Entry 8D37 (electron microscopy, 2.65 A resolution); this record covers chains A and T of the 5 polymer chains in the assembly.

# Chain A
Protein: DNA polymerase subunit gamma-1
From: Homo sapiens
Notes: EC 2.7.7.7
UniProt: P54098 (DPOG1_HUMAN); residues 1-1239 here = UniProt positions 1-1239
Chain sequence (1245 residues; row label = number of the first residue in the row):
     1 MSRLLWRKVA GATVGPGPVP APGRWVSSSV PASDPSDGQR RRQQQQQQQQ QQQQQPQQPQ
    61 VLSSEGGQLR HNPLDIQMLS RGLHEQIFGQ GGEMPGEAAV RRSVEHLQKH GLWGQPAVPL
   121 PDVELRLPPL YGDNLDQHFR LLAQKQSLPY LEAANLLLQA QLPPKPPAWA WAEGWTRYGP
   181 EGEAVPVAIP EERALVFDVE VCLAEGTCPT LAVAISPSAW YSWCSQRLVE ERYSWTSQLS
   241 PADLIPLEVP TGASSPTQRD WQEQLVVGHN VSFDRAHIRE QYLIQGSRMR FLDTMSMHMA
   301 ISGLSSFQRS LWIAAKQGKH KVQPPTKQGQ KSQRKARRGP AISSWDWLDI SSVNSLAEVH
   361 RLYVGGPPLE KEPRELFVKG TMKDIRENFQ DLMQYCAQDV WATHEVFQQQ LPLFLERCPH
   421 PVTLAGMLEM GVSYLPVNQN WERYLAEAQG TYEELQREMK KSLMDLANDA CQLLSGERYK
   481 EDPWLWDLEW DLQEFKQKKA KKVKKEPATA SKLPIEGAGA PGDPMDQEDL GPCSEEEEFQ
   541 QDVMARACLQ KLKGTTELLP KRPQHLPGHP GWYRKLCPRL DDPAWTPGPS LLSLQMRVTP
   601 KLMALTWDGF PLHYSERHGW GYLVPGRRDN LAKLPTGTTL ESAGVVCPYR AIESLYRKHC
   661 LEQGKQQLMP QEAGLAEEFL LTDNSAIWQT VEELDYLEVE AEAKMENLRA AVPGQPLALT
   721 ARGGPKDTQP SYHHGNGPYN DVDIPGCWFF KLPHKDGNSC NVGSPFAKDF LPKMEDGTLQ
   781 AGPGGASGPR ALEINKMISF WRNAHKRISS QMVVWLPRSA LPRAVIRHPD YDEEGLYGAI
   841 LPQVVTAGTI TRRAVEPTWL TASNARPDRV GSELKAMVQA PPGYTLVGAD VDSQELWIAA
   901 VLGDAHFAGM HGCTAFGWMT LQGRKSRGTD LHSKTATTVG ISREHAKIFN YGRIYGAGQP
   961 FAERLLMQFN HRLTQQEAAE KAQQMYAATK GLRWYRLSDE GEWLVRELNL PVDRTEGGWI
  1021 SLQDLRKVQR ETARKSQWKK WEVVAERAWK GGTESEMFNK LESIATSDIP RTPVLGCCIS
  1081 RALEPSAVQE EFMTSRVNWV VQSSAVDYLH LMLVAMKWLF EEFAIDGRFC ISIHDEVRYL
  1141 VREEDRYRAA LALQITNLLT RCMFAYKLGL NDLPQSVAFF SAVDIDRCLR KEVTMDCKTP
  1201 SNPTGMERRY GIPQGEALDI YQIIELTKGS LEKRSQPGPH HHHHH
Not modelled in the structure: 1-68, 252-259, 317-341, 500-529, 632-644, 664-729, 998-1048, 1236-1245
Sequence notes: expression tag (1240-1245)
Swiss-Prot annotation at these positions:
  - region: Gln-43 to Gln-55 (Does not contribute to polymerase and exonuclease enzymatic activities), Thr-858 to Asn-864 (Trigger loop)
  - motif: Val-196 to Glu-200 (Exo I), Val-267 to Arg-275 (Exo II), Tyr-395 to Thr-403 (Exo III), Val-887 to Leu-896 (Pol A), Arg-943 to Gly-958 (Pol B), His-1134 to Val-1141 (Pol C)
  - active site: Asp-198 (Exonuclease activity)
  - binding site (DNA): Ser-306, Ser-593, Lys-806, Thr-849, Thr-1094, Ser-1095
  - binding site (RNA): Arg-579, His-754, Gly-763, Lys-768, Ser-863, Arg-869
  - binding site (a 2'-deoxyribonucleoside 5'-triphosphate): Asp-890, Val-891, Ser-893, Glu-895, Arg-943, Lys-947, Tyr-951, Asp-1135
  - binding site (Mg(2+)): Asp-890, Val-891, Asp-1135
  - site (Critical for replication fidelity and mismatch recognition): Arg-853, Gln-1102
  - natural variant: Arg-3 (R3P: In PEOB1 and SANDO), Gln-55 (Q55QQ; Q55QQQ), Arg-227 (R227W: In PEOB1 and MTDPS4B), Arg-232 (R232G: In MTDPS4A; R232H: In LS), Leu-244 (L244P: In MTDPS4A), Thr-251 (T251I: In PEOB1, MTDPS4A and MTDPS4B), Gly-268 (G268A: In PEOB1), Arg-275 (R275Q: Found in a patient with epileptic encephalopathy, developmental delay and moderate intellectual disability; uncertain significance), His-277 (H277L: In PEOB1; uncertain significance), Gly-303 (G303R: In MTDPS4A), Leu-304 (L304R: In PEOB1 and SANDO; L304SANDO: In PEOB1), Ser-305 (S305R: In MTDPS4A), 52 further natural variant entries in UniProt
  - mutagenesis: Asp-198 (D198A: Abolishes exonuclease activity; when associated with A-200. Decreases polymerase exonucleolytic proofreading by 30-fold for the T:G mismatch and by 14-fold for the A:A mismatch ...), Glu-200 (E200A: Abolishes exonuclease activity; when associated with A-198. Decreases polymerase exonucleolytic proofreading by 30-fold for the T:G mismatch and by 14-fold for the A:A mismatch ...), Asp-274 (D274A: Unable to idle at the 5'-end of the nascent DNA strand. Continues DNA synthesis into double-stranded DNA past the 5'-end creating a flap structure that cannot be ligated), Lys-498 (K498C: Decreases processive DNA synthesis), Lys-499 (K499C: Decreases processive DNA synthesis), Lys-501 (K501C: Decreases processive DNA synthesis), Val-543 to Leu-558 (Markedly decreases the stimulation by POLG2, resulting in impaired processive DNA synthesis), Leu-549 (L549N: Decreases processive DNA synthesis), Leu-552 (L552N: Decreases processive DNA synthesis), Lys-553 (K553N: Decreases processive DNA synthesis), Arg-853 (R853A: Abolishes primer DNA extention in the presence of dNTPs. Impairs intrinsic polymerase processivity. Enhances exonuclease activity leading to primer DNA degradation), Asp-890 (D890N: Abolishes DNA polymerase activity), 1 further mutagenesis entry in UniProt
Disulfides: Cys-418/Cys-1077
Ion coordination: Ca2+: Asp-890, Val-891, Asp-1135 (together with 2'-deoxycytidine-5'-triphosphate)
Ligand contacts: 2'-deoxycytidine-5'-triphosphate (DCP): Arg-853, Asp-890, Val-891, Asp-892, Ser-893, Gln-894, Glu-895, His-932, Arg-943, Lys-947, Ile-948, Tyr-951, Asp-1135

# Chain T
Molecule: 28-nt DNA strand
Sequence (28 nucleotides; numbered 1 to 28; the number before each row is that of its first residue):
     1 CGAGGTATGG CACTGGCCGT CGTTTTCG
Not modelled in the structure: 27-28

# Interface between chain A and chain T
Pairs across the interface - 43 pairs, chain A then chain T:
  Leu-304(A) / DA7(T)  phosphate contact
  Ser-305(A) / DA7(T)  phosphate contact
  Ser-306(A) / DA7(T)  hydrogen bond to the phosphate
  Arg-309(A) / DA7(T)  salt bridge to the phosphate
  Lys-498(A) / DT23(T)  phosphate contact
  Lys-499(A) / DT23(T)  phosphate contact
  Pro-560(A) / DG22(T)  phosphate contact
  Lys-561(A) / DC21(T)  phosphate contact
  Lys-561(A) / DG22(T)  hydrogen bond to the phosphate
  Arg-562(A) / DT20(T)  phosphate contact
  Arg-562(A) / DC21(T)  salt bridge to the phosphate
  Ser-593(A) / DA12(T)  hydrogen bond to the phosphate
  Gln-595(A) / DA12(T)  sugar contact
  Met-596(A) / DA12(T)  phosphate contact
  Arg-597(A) / DC13(T)  phosphate contact
  Asn-803(A) / DG10(T)  sugar contact
  Lys-806(A) / DG10(T)  salt bridge to the phosphate
  Lys-806(A) / DC11(T)  salt bridge to the phosphate
  Arg-807(A) / DG9(T)  sugar contact
  Gly-848(A) / DA7(T)  phosphate contact
  Thr-849(A) / DT6(T)  phosphate contact
  Thr-849(A) / DA7(T)  phosphate contact
  Ile-850(A) / DA7(T)  hydrogen bond to the phosphate
  Arg-853(A) / DG5(T)  base contact
  Val-855(A) / DA7(T)  phosphate contact
  Val-855(A) / DT8(T)  sugar contact
  Glu-856(A) / DT8(T)  sugar contact
  Pro-857(A) / DT8(T)  phosphate contact
  Pro-857(A) / DG9(T)  phosphate contact
  Ile-948(A) / DG4(T)  base contact
  Gly-952(A) / DG4(T)  base contact
  Tyr-955(A) / DG4(T)  base contact
  Gly-956(A) / DA3(T)  sugar contact
  Ala-957(A) / DG4(T)  sugar contact
  Gly-958(A) / DA3(T)  phosphate contact
  Gly-958(A) / DG4(T)  hydrogen bond to the phosphate
  Phe-961(A) / DG4(T)  base contact
  Met-1093(A) / DA3(T)  base contact
  Thr-1094(A) / DA3(T)  base contact
  Ser-1095(A) / DG5(T)  hydrogen bond to the phosphate
  Ser-1095(A) / DT6(T)  hydrogen bond to the phosphate
  Gln-1102(A) / DG5(T)  base contact
  Gln-1102(A) / DT6(T)  sugar contact
Other interface residues (no listed pair), chain A (41 interface residues in all): Met-299, Arg-802, Thr-861, Tyr-951, Arg-993, Glu-1090, Asn-1098
Other interface residues (no listed pair), chain T (18 interface residues in all): DC1, DG2, DT14

# In short
41 residues of chain A face 18 of chain T across their interface, with 7 hydrogen bonds and 4 salt bridges.
Polar pairs include Ser-306(A)/DA7(T), Lys-561(A)/DG22(T) and Ser-593(A)/DA12(T). Chain A binds
2'-deoxycytidine-5'-triphosphate.
Here chain A is DNA polymerase subunit gamma-1 (Homo sapiens) and chain T is a 28-nt DNA strand. Entry 8D37
(Human mitochondrial DNA polymerase gamma ternary complex with GT basepair in replication conformer) was
determined by electron microscopy, deposited together with 8D33, 8D3R and 8D42.
